Entry 2GN1 (X-ray diffraction, 2.20 A resolution); this record covers chains A and B.

# Chain A (and B)
Name: Threonine dehydratase catabolic
From: Salmonella typhimurium
Notes: EC 4.3.1.19; chain B of this document is another copy of the same molecule, construct and numbering; everything in this record applies to it too
UniProt: P11954 (THD2_SALTY); residue numbers follow UniProt; this construct covers 2-329
Sequence (342 residues; numbered -12 to 329; the number before each row is that of its first residue; numbers below 1 keep their minus sign (Met-12 is residue -12)):
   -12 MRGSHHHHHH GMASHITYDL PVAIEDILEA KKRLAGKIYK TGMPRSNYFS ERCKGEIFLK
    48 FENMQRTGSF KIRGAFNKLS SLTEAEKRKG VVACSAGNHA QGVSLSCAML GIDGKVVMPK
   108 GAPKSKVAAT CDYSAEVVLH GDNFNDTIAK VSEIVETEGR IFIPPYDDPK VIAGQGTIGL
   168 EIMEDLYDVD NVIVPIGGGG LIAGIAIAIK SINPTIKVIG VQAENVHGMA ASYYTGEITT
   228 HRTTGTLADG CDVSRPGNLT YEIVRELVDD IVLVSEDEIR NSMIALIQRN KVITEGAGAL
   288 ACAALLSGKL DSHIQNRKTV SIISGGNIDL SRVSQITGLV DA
Unresolved in the structure: -12 to -2, 326-329 (chain B: -12 to 4, 326-329)
Modified / non-standard residues: Lys58 ((2S)-2-amino-6-[[3-hydroxy-2-methyl-5-(phosphonooxymethyl)pyridin-4-yl]methylideneamino]hexanoic acid; LLP)
Sequence notes: cloning artifact (-12 to -9, -2 to 1); expression tag (-8 to -3); modified residue (58)
Bound ions: Na+: Tyr220, Asp256 (shared with Arg229(B) of chain B)

# How chain A and chain B interact
Pairs across the interface (31; chain A residue first):
  Tyr26(A) with Arg32(B)
  Gly29(A) with Pro31(B)
  Pro31(A) with Gly29(B)
  Arg32(A) with Tyr26(B)
  Asn34(A) with Met51(B), hydrogen bond (side chain-backbone); Gln52(B); Arg53(B)
  Glu38(A) with Arg53(B)
  Asn50(A) with Lys278(B)
  Met51(A) with Asn34(B), hydrogen bond (backbone-side chain); Asn277(B), hydrogen bond; Val279(B), hydrophobic
  Gln52(A) with Asn34(B)
  Arg53(A) with Asn34(B)
  Ile274(A) with Ile280(B), hydrophobic
  Asn277(A) with Met51(B)
  Lys278(A) with Asn50(B); Met51(B); Val279(B); Ile280(B), hydrogen bond (backbone-backbone); Gly313(B), hydrogen bond (side chain-backbone); Asn314(B)
  Val279(A) with Met51(B), hydrophobic; Lys278(B)
  Ile280(A) with Ile274(B); Lys278(B), hydrogen bond (backbone-backbone); Ile280(B), hydrophobic
  Gly313(A) with Lys278(B), hydrogen bond (backbone-side chain)
  Asn314(A) with Lys278(B)
  Leu317(A) with Ser321(B)
  Val320(A) with Leu317(B), hydrophobic
Also at the interface, not in a pair above, chain A (22 interface residues in all): Phe48, Arg276, Ser321
Also at the interface, not in a pair above, chain B (24 interface residues in all): Lys27, Thr28, Glu38, Phe48, Tyr120, Val320

# In short
Chain A and chain B form an interface of 22 and 24 residues respectively, with 7 hydrogen bonds. Polar
contacts include Asn34(A)-Met51(B), Met51(A)-Asn277(B) and Lys278(A)-Gly313(B). The Na+ site is built by
Tyr220(A) and Asp256(A).
Both chains are Threonine dehydratase catabolic (Salmonella typhimurium). Entry 2GN1 (Crystal structure of
dimeric biodegradative threonine deaminase (TdcB) from Salmonella typhimurium at 2.2A resolution (Triclinic
form ...) was determined by X-ray diffraction (same publication as 2GN0 and 2GN2).
